PDB entry 1RTZ | X-ray diffraction, 1.33 A resolution | chain A

Chain A:
Protein: 2-amino-4-hydroxy-6-hydroxymethyldihydropteridine pyrophosphokinase
From: Escherichia coli
Notes: EC 2.7.6.3
Reference sequence: P26281 (HPPK_ECOLI); numbering as in UniProt; present here: 1-83, 90-158
Amino-acid sequence (152 residues; row label = number of the first residue in the row; note: 6 numbers in that range are skipped by the numbering (no residue carries them; nothing is unmodelled there)):
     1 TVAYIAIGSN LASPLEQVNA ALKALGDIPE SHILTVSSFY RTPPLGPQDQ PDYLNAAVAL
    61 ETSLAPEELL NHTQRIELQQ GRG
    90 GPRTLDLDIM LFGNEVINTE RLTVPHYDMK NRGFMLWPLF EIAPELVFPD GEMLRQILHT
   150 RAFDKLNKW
Differences from the reference sequence: engineered mutation Gly-83 (Val in P26281)
Metal / ion sites: Mg2+ site 1: Gly-26, Ser-31; Mg2+ site 2: Asp-95, Asp-97 (together with glycerol); Mg2+ site 3 near Glu-141 (its only coordinating residue here)

Overview:
Gly-26 and Ser-31 coordinate Mg2+ site 1. Asp-95 and Asp-97 coordinate Mg2+ site 2.
Chain A is 2-amino-4-hydroxy-6-hydroxymethyldihydropteridine pyrophosphokinase (Escherichia coli); the
structure, Crystal structure of e.coli apo-hppk(v83g/DEL84-89) at 1.33 angstrom resolution, was determined by
X-ray diffraction together with 1RU1 and 1RU2 from the same study.
